1QDC - chains A and C of the 4 polymer chains in the assembly; structure by X-ray diffraction, 2.00 A resolution.

Chain A (and C):
Protein: Protein (concanavalin A)
Source organism: Canavalia ensiformis
Notes: chain C of this document is another copy of the same molecule, construct and numbering; everything in this record applies to it too
UniProtKB: P55915 (CONA_CANBR); residue numbers follow UniProt; this construct covers 1-237
Sequence (237 residues; numbered 1 to 237; the number before each row is that of its first residue):
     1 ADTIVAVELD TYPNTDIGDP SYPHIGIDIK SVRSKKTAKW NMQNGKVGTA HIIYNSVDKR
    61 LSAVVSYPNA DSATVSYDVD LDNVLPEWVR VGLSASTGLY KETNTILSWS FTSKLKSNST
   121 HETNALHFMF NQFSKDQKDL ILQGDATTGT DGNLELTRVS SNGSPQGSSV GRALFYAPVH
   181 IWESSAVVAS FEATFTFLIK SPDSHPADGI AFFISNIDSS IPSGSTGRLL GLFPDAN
Curated features (UniProtKB/Swiss-Prot):
  - binding site (Mn(2+)): Glu-8, Asp-10, Asp-19, His-24, Ser-34
  - binding site (Ca(2+)): Asp-10, Tyr-12, Asn-14, Asp-19, Asp-208
  - binding site (a carbohydrate): Tyr-12, Leu-99, Tyr-100, Arg-228
Ion coordination: Mn2+: Glu-8, Asp-10, Asp-19, His-24; Ca2+: Asp-10, Tyr-12, Asn-14, Asp-19

Chain A / chain C interface:
Pairs across the interface (44):
  Thr-49(A) with Lys-116(C); His-121(C), hydrogen bond
  His-51(A) with Lys-116(C), hydrogen bond
  Ile-53(A) with Asn-55(C)
  Asn-55(A) with Ile-53(C)
  Val-57(A) with Val-64(C), hydrophobic; Thr-74(C)
  Asp-58(A) with Arg-60(C); Ser-62(C), hydrogen bond; Ser-76(C)
  Arg-60(A) with Asp-58(C); Arg-60(C)
  Ser-62(A) with Asp-58(C), hydrogen bond
  Val-64(A) with Val-57(C), hydrophobic; Val-187(C), hydrophobic
  Ser-66(A) with His-121(C), hydrogen bond; Val-187(C)
  Tyr-67(A) with Asn-118(C); His-121(C)
  Pro-68(A) with Asn-118(C); Ser-119(C); His-121(C)
  Asn-69(A) with Asn-118(C), hydrogen bond (backbone-backbone); Ser-119(C)
  Ala-70(A) with Asn-118(C)
  Thr-74(A) with Val-57(C)
  Ser-76(A) with Asp-58(C)
  Lys-114(A) with Glu-192(C), salt bridge
  Lys-116(A) with Thr-49(C); Thr-194(C)
  Asn-118(A) with Tyr-67(C); Pro-68(C); Asn-69(C), hydrogen bond (backbone-backbone); Ala-70(C)
  Ser-119(A) with Pro-68(C); Asn-69(C)
  His-121(A) with Thr-49(C), hydrogen bond; Ser-66(C), hydrogen bond; Tyr-67(C); Pro-68(C)
  Val-187(A) with Val-64(C), hydrophobic; Ser-66(C)
  Glu-192(A) with Lys-114(C), salt bridge
  Thr-194(A) with Lys-116(C)
Also at the interface, not in a pair above, chain A (25 interface residues in all): Val-188
Also at the interface, not in a pair above, chain C (25 interface residues in all): His-51, Val-188

Summary:
Chain A and chain C each contribute 25 residues to their interface, with 9 hydrogen bonds and 2 salt bridges.
Polar contacts include Lys-114(A)/Glu-192(C), Thr-49(A)/His-121(C) and His-51(A)/Lys-116(C). UniProt lists 5
Mn2+-binding residues, 5 Ca2+-binding residues and 4 carbohydrate-binding residues on chain A.
Both chains are Protein (concanavalin A) (Canavalia ensiformis). Entry 1QDC (Man(aplha1-6)man(alpha1-o)methyl
concanavalin A complex) was determined by X-ray diffraction together with 1QDO from the same study.
